Entry 9RBW (electron microscopy, 3.30 A resolution); this record covers chains A and L of the 20 polymer chains in the assembly.

Chain A (and L):
Molecule: Atrial natriuretic peptide
From: Homo sapiens
Notes: chain L of this document is another copy of the same molecule, construct and numbering; everything in this record applies to it too
UniProtKB: P01160 (ANF_HUMAN); residues 3-28 here correspond to UniProt positions 126-151 (UniProt number = residue number + 123)
Sequence (26 residues; each row starts with the number of its first residue):
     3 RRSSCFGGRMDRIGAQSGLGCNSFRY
Curated features (UniProtKB/Swiss-Prot):
  - region: N24 to Y28 (Important for degradation of atrial natriuretic peptide by IDE)
  - site: C7, F8 (Cleavage)
  - modified residue: S6 (Phosphoserine)

Chain A / chain L interface:
Pairs across the interface (56; chain A residue first):
  R3(A) with R3(L)
  R4(A) with R3(L), hydrogen bond (backbone-backbone); R4(L); S5(L)
  S5(A) with R3(L); S5(L)
  S6(A) with S5(L), hydrogen bond (backbone-backbone)
  C7(A) with C7(L), hydrogen bond (side chain-backbone)
  F8(A) with F8(L); G9(L), hydrogen bond (backbone-backbone); G10(L)
  G9(A) with G9(L); G10(L), hydrogen bond (backbone-backbone)
  G10(A) with G10(L)
  R11(A) with G10(L), hydrogen bond (backbone-backbone); R11(L); M12(L), hydrogen bond (backbone-backbone)
  M12(A) with M12(L)
  D13(A) with R11(L), salt bridge; M12(L), hydrogen bond (backbone-backbone); D13(L); R14(L), hydrogen bond (backbone-backbone)
  R14(A) with R14(L), hydrogen bond (backbone-backbone); I15(L), hydrogen bond (backbone-backbone)
  I15(A) with M12(L); I15(L), hydrophobic
  G16(A) with I15(L), hydrogen bond (backbone-backbone); G16(L); A17(L)
  A17(A) with A17(L); Q18(L), hydrogen bond (backbone-backbone)
  Q18(A) with Q18(L), hydrogen bond
  S19(A) with S19(L), hydrogen bond (side chain-backbone); L21(L)
  G20(A) with S19(L), hydrogen bond (backbone-backbone); G20(L); L21(L), hydrogen bond (backbone-backbone); N24(L)
  L21(A) with L21(L); N24(L)
  G22(A) with L21(L), hydrogen bond (backbone-backbone); G22(L); N24(L), hydrogen bond (backbone-side chain)
  C23(A) with G22(L), hydrogen bond (backbone-backbone); C23(L), hydrogen bond (backbone-backbone); N24(L)
  N24(A) with C23(L); N24(L), hydrogen bond; S25(L), hydrogen bond (backbone-backbone)
  S25(A) with S25(L)
  F26(A) with S25(L), hydrogen bond (backbone-backbone); F26(L), hydrophobic; R27(L), hydrogen bond (backbone-backbone)
  R27(A) with R27(L)
  Y28(A) with R27(L), hydrogen bond (backbone-backbone); Y28(L), hydrophobic
Also at the interface, not in a pair above, chain L (26 interface residues in all): S6

In short:
The chain A/chain L interface involves 26 residues from each chain; the contacts include 26 hydrogen bonds and
1 salt bridge. Among the polar pairs are D13(A)-R11(L), C7(A)-C7(L) and Q18(A)-Q18(L).
Both chains are Atrial natriuretic peptide (Homo sapiens). Entry 9RBW (Cryo-EM structure of ANP amyloids from
left atrial appendage of atrial fibrillation patient - polymorph B) was determined by electron microscopy
together with 9RBD from the same study.
